7ZUI - chain AAA; structure by X-ray diffraction, 1.57 A resolution.

== Chain AAA ==
Protein: Penicillin-binding protein 1b
Organism: Streptococcus pneumoniae R6
Notes: EC 2.3.2.-, 2.4.1.129
Reference sequence: Q7CRA4 (Q7CRA4_STRR6); residue numbers follow UniProt; this construct covers 1-821
Amino-acid sequence (821 residues; numbered 1 to 821; the number before each row is that of its first residue):
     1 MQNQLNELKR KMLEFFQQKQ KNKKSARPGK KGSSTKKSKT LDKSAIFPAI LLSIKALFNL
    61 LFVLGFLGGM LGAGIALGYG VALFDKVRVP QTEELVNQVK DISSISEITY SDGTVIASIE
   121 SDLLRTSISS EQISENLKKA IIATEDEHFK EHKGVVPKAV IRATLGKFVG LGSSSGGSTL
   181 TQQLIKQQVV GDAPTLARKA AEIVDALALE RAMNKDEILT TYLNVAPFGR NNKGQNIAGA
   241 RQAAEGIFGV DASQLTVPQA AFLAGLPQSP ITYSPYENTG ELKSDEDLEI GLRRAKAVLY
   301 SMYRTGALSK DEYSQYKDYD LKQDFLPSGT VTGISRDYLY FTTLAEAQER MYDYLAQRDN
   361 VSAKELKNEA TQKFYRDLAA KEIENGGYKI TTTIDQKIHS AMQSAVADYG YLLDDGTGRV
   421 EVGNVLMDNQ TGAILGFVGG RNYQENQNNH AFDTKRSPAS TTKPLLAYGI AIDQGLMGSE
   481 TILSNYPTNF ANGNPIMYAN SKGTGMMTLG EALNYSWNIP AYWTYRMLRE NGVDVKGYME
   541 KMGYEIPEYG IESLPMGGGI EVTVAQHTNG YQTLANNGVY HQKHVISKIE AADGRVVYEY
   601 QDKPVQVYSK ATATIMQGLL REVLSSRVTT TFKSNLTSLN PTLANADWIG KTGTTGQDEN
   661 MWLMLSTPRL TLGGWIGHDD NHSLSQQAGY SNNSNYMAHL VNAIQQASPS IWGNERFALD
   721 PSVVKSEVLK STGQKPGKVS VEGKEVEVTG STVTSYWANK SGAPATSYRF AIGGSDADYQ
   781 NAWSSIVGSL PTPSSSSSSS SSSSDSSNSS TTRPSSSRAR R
Unresolved in the structure: 1-336, 791-821
Differences from the reference sequence: engineered mutation Gly656 (Asn in Q7CRA4), Gln686 (Arg in Q7CRA4), Gln687 (Arg in Q7CRA4)
Covalently attached groups: compound K2O linked to Ser460
Small-molecule neighbours: K2O (6-azido-N-[(2R)-1-oxidanylidene-1-[[(2S,3R)-3-oxidanyl-1-oxidanylidene-butan-2-yl]amino]propan-2-yl]hexanamide): Ser457, Ala459, Lys463, Phe490, Tyr498, Tyr515, Ser516, Asn518, Ser553, Met556, Gly557, Gly558, Gly653, Thr654, Thr655, Gly656
Reported in the primary citation:
  - binding site for K2O: Ser460, Asn518, Thr654
  - binding site for chloride ion: Thr652
  - binding site for K2O: Met556 (from molecular simulation)
  - catalytic residues: Ser460

== Overview ==
Compound K2O is covalently linked to Ser460. From the paper: the catalytic residue Ser460; a binding site for
K2O at Ser460, Asn518 and Thr654 among others.
Chain AAA is Penicillin-binding protein 1b (Streptococcus pneumoniae R6); the structure, PENICILLIN-BINDING
PROTEIN 1B (PBP-1B) in complex with lactone 5Az - Streptococcus pneumoniae R6, was determined by X-ray
diffraction (same publication as 7ZUH, 7ZUJ, 7ZUK and 7ZUL).
